PDB entry 6IFZ | electron microscopy, 3.58 A resolution | chains G and I of the 10 polymer chains in the assembly

Chain G:
Name: Type III-A CRISPR-associated RAMP protein Csm3
Organism: Streptococcus thermophilus ND03
UniProtKB: A0A2U2M035 (A0A2U2M035_STRTR); residue numbers follow UniProt; this construct covers 1-220
Sequence (220 residues; numbered 1 to 220; the number before each row is that of its first residue):
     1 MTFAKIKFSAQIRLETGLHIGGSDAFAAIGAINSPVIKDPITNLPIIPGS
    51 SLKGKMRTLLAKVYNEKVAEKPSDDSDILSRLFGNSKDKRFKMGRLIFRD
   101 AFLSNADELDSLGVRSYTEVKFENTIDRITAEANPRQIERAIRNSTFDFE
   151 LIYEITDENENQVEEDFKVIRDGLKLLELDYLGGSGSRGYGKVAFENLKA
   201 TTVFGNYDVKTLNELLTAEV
Unresolved in the structure: 1, 219-220
Differences from the reference sequence: engineered mutation Asn33 (Asp in A0A2U2M035)

Chain I:
Molecule: crRNA
Sequence (36 nucleotides; numbered 1 to 36; the number before each row is that of its first residue):
     1 ACGGAAACGCUUUCUAGCUCGCUAUAAUUACCCAUU
Unresolved in the structure: 35-36

Interface between chain G and chain I:
Residue-residue contacts (51; chain G residue first):
  Ile20(G) - C22(I)  phosphate contact
  Gly21(G) - G21(I)  sugar contact
  Gly21(G) - C22(I)  hydrogen bond to the phosphate
  Ser50(G) - C20(I)  sugar contact
  Ser50(G) - G21(I)  hydrogen bond to the phosphate
  Ser51(G) - C20(I)  phosphate contact
  Ser51(G) - G21(I)  hydrogen bond to the phosphate
  Lys53(G) - C18(I)  phosphate contact
  Lys53(G) - U19(I)  salt bridge to the phosphate
  Gly54(G) - C20(I)  base contact
  Lys55(G) - C20(I)  hydrogen bond to the base
  Arg57(G) - C18(I)  hydrogen bond to the phosphate
  Arg57(G) - U19(I)  salt bridge to the phosphate
  Thr58(G) - C20(I)  base contact
  Phe83(G) - C18(I)  sugar contact
  Gly84(G) - C18(I)  sugar contact
  Asn85(G) - G17(I)  hydrogen bond to the sugar
  Asn85(G) - C18(I)  sugar contact
  Ser86(G) - G17(I)  hydrogen bond to the base
  Ser86(G) - C18(I)  sugar contact
  Lys92(G) - G17(I)  hydrogen bond to the sugar
  Met93(G) - C14(I)  base contact
  Met93(G) - G17(I)  sugar contact
  Lys121(G) - A27(I)  salt bridge to the phosphate
  Phe122(G) - A27(I)  sugar contact
  Glu123(G) - A27(I)  phosphate contact
  Asn124(G) - U25(I)  sugar contact
  Asn124(G) - A26(I)  sugar contact
  Asn124(G) - A27(I)  hydrogen bond to the phosphate
  Asn124(G) - U28(I)  hydrogen bond to the sugar
  Thr125(G) - U25(I)  hydrogen bond to the base
  Ile126(G) - A26(I)  phosphate contact
  Ile126(G) - U28(I)  sugar contact
  Arg128(G) - A26(I)  salt bridge to the phosphate
  Ala131(G) - U29(I)  sugar contact
  Ala133(G) - A27(I)  base contact
  Ala133(G) - U28(I)  base contact
  Pro135(G) - A27(I)  base contact
  Arg136(G) - U25(I)  hydrogen bond to the base
  Tyr181(G) - C22(I)  phosphate contact
  Tyr181(G) - U23(I)  hydrogen bond to the phosphate
  Gly183(G) - C20(I)  base contact
  Gly183(G) - C22(I)  phosphate contact
  Gly184(G) - C22(I)  hydrogen bond to the phosphate
  Gly184(G) - U23(I)  phosphate contact
  Ser185(G) - U23(I)  phosphate contact
  Ser185(G) - A24(I)  phosphate contact
  Ser187(G) - A24(I)  hydrogen bond to the phosphate
  Ser187(G) - U25(I)  phosphate contact
  Arg188(G) - A24(I)  salt bridge to the phosphate
  Arg188(G) - U25(I)  salt bridge to the phosphate
Other interface residues (no listed pair), chain G (38 interface residues in all): His19, Gly22, Ser23, Pro48, Pro72, Gly94
Other interface residues (no listed pair), chain I (15 interface residues in all): A16

Overview:
38 residues of chain G and 15 residues of chain I are in contact; the contacts include 15 hydrogen bonds and 6
salt bridges. Among the polar pairs are Lys55(G)-C20(I), Ser86(G)-G17(I) and Thr125(G)-U25(I).
Here chain G is Type III-A CRISPR-associated RAMP protein Csm3 (Streptococcus thermophilus ND03) and chain I
is crRNA. Entry 6IFZ (Type III-A Csm complex, Cryo-EM structure of Csm-CTR2-ssDNA complex) was determined by
electron microscopy, deposited together with 6IFK, 6IFL, 6IFN, 6IFR, 6IFU, 6IFY and 6IG0.
